Entry 2WAS (X-ray diffraction, 1.90 A resolution); this record covers chains B and C of the 3 polymer chains in the assembly.

Chain B (and C):
Name: 3-oxoacyl-[acyl-carrier-protein] synthase
From: Saccharomyces cerevisiae
Notes: EC 2.7.8.7, 2.3.1.41; fragment: phosphopantetheine transferase domain, residues 1766-1887; chain C of this document is another copy of the same molecule, construct and numbering; everything in this record applies to it too
UniProtKB: P19097 (FAS2_YEAST); numbering as in UniProt (aligned over 1766-1887)
Chain sequence (122 residues; numbered 1766 to 1887; the number before each row is that of its first residue):
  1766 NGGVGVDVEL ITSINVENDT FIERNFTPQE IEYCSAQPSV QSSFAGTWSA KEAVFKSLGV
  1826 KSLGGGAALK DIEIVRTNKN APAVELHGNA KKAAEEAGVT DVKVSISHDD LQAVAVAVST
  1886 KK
Not modelled in the structure: 1766, 1843-1844, 1887 (chain C: 1766-1767, 1826-1833, 1887)
Differences from the reference sequence: conflict Thr1842 (Val in P19097)
UniProt features mapped onto this chain:
  - binding site (acetyl-CoA): Asp1772 to Glu1774, Tyr1798, Ser1808, Glu1817 to Ser1827, Arg1841, Asn1843, Lys1844, Ile1871 to His1873
  - binding site (Mg(2+)): Asp1772, Val1773, Glu1774, Ser1872, His1873
  - mutagenesis: Val1769 (V1769D: Does not affect oligomerization; when associated with S-1771 and L-1773 or S-1771; L-1773; S-1879 and E-1881), Gly1770 (G1770D: Loss of transferase activity), Val1771 (V1771S: Does not affect oligomerization but lacks transferase activity; when associated with D-1769 and L-1773 or D-1769; L-1773; S-1879 and E-1881), Asp1772 (D1772S: Loss of transferase activity; when associated with S-1774), Val1773 (V1773L: Does not affect oligomerization but lacks transferase activity; when associated with D-1769 and S-1771 or D-1769; S-1771; S-1879 and E-1881), Glu1774 (E1774S: Loss of transferase activity; when associated with S-1772), Arg1841 (R1841A: Loss off transferase activity), Val1879 (V1879S: Does not affect oligomerization but lacks transferase activity; when associated with D-1769; S-1771; L-1773 and E-1881), Val1881 (V1881E: Does not affect oligomerization but lacks transferase activity; when associated with D-1769; S-1771; L-1773 and S-1879)

How chain B and chain C interact:
Pairs across the interface (25):
  Gly1767(B) - Lys1868(C)
  Val1769(B) - Lys1868(C)
  Val1769(B) - Val1869(C)
  Val1769(B) - Ser1870(C)
  Val1769(B) - Val1881(C)
  Val1769(B) - Val1883(C)  hydrophobic
  Gly1770(B) - Ser1870(C)
  Val1771(B) - Ser1870(C)  hydrogen bond (backbone-side chain)
  Val1771(B) - Ile1871(C)
  Val1771(B) - Ser1872(C)
  Val1771(B) - Val1879(C)  hydrophobic
  Val1771(B) - Val1881(C)  hydrophobic
  Asp1772(B) - Ser1872(C)
  Val1773(B) - Ser1872(C)  hydrogen bond (backbone-side chain)
  Val1773(B) - His1873(C)
  Val1773(B) - Asp1874(C)
  Val1773(B) - Val1879(C)  hydrophobic
  Leu1775(B) - Asp1874(C)
  Lys1821(B) - Ser1870(C)
  Lys1821(B) - Ile1871(C)  hydrogen bond (side chain-backbone)
  Ser1827(B) - Lys1844(C)
  Leu1876(B) - Leu1876(C)  hydrophobic
  Gln1877(B) - Asp1874(C)
  Gln1877(B) - Gln1877(C)
  Val1881(B) - Val1881(C)  hydrophobic
Interface residues without a listed pair, chain B (15 interface residues in all): Gly1768, Glu1774, Val1883
Interface residues without a listed pair, chain C (14 interface residues in all): Ala1880

Summary:
15 residues of chain B and 14 residues of chain C are in contact, with 3 hydrogen bonds. Polar pairs include
Val1771(B)-Ser1870(C), Val1773(B)-Ser1872(C) and Lys1821(B)-Ile1871(C). From UniProt: 22 acetyl-CoA-binding
residues, 5 Mg2+-binding residues and 9 mutagenesis sites on chain B.
Both chains are 3-oxoacyl-[acyl-carrier-protein] synthase (Saccharomyces cerevisiae). Entry 2WAS (Structure of
the fungal type I FAS PPT domain) was determined by X-ray diffraction (same publication as 3HMJ and 2WAT).
